6A5U - chains N and c of the 25 polymer chains in the assembly; structure by electron microscopy, 7.60 A resolution (low resolution: residue-level contacts below are approximate; hydrogen-bond / salt-bridge calls are withheld).

[Chain N]
Molecule: 198-nt DNA strand
Sequence (198 nucleotides; row label = number of the first residue in the row; numbers below 1 keep their minus sign (DG-125 is residue -125)):
  -125 GCTTACGTCAGTCTGGCCATCTTTGTGTTTGGTGTGTTTGGGTGGTGGCC
   -75 GTTTTCGTTGTTTTTTTCTGTCTCGTGCCTGGTGTCTTGGGTGTAATCCC
   -25 CTTGGCGGTTAAAACGCGGGGGACAGCGCGTACGTGCGTTTAAGCGGTGC
    25 TAGAGCTGTCTACGACCAATTGAGCGGCCTCGGCACCGGGATTCTGAT
Not modelled in the structure: -125 to -54, -41 to -33

[Chain c]
Molecule: Histone H2A, Histone H2A type 1-B/E
Source organism: Homo sapiens
Reference sequence: P04908 (H2A1B_HUMAN); residues 0-129 here correspond to UniProt positions 1-130 (UniProt number = residue number + 1)
Chain sequence (133 residues; numbered -3 to 129; the number before each row is that of its first residue; numbers below 1 keep their minus sign (Gly-3 is residue -3)):
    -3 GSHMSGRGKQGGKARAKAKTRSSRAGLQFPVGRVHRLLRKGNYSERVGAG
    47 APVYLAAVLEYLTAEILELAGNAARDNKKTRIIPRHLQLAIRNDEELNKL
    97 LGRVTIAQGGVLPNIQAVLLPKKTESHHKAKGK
Not modelled in the structure: -3 to 15, 119-129
Differences from the reference sequence: expression tag (-3 to -1)
Swiss-Prot annotation at these positions:
  - modified residue: Ser1 (N-acetylserine), Arg3 (Citrulline), Lys5 (N6-(2-hydroxyisobutyryl)lysine), Lys9 (N6-(2-hydroxyisobutyryl)lysine), Lys13 (N6-(beta-hydroxybutyryl)lysine), Lys36 (N6-(2-hydroxyisobutyryl)lysine), Lys74 (N6-(2-hydroxyisobutyryl)lysine), Lys75 (N6-(2-hydroxyisobutyryl)lysine), Lys95 (N6-(2-hydroxyisobutyryl)lysine), Gln104 (N5-methylglutamine), Lys118 (N6-(2-hydroxyisobutyryl)lysine), Lys119 (N6-crotonyllysine), Thr120 (Phosphothreonine), Lys125 (N6-crotonyllysine)
  - cross-link (Glycyl lysine isopeptide (Lys-Gly)): Lys13 (interchain with G-Cter in ubiquitin), Lys15 (interchain with G-Cter in ubiquitin), Lys119 (interchain with G-Cter in ubiquitin)

[Chain N / chain c interface]
Pairs across the interface (11; chain N residue first):
  DG38(N) - Arg42(c)
  DG38(N) - Val43(c)
  DG38(N) - Gly44(c)
  DG38(N) - Ala45(c)
  DA39(N) - Arg42(c)
  DA39(N) - Val43(c)
  DC49(N) - Arg29(c)
  DG57(N) - Thr76(c)
  DG57(N) - Arg77(c)
  DC58(N) - Thr76(c)
  DC58(N) - Arg77(c)
Also at the interface, not in a pair above, chain N (6 interface residues in all): DG48
Also at the interface, not in a pair above, chain c (8 interface residues in all): Arg35

[In short]
6 residues of chain N face 8 of chain c across their interface.
Here chain N is a 198-nt DNA strand and chain c is Histone H2A, Histone H2A type 1-B/E (Homo sapiens). Entry
6A5U (RNA polymerase II elongation complex stalled at SHL(-1) of the nucleosome, with foreign DNA, tilt
conformation) was determined by electron microscopy together with 6A5L, 6A5O, 6A5P, 6A5R, 6A5T and 6INQ from
the same study.
